1E6O - chains H and L; structure by X-ray diffraction, 1.80 A resolution.

# Chain H
Name: Immunoglobulin heavy chain
From: Mus musculus
Notes: fragment: heavy chain 1-219
Sequence (219 residues; each row starts with the number of its first residue):
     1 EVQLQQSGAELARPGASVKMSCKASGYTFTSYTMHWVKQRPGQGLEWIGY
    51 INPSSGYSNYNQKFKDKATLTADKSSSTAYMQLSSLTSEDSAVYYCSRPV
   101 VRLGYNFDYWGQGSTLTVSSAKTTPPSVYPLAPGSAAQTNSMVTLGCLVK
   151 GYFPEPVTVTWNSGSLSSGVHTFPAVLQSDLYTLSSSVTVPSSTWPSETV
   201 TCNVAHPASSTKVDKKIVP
Disulfides: Cys22-Cys96, Cys147-Cys202

# Chain L
Name: Immunoglobulin light chain
From: Mus musculus
Notes: fragment: light chain 1-210
Sequence (212 residues; numbered 1 to 212; the number before each row is that of its first residue):
     1 EIVLTQSPAITAASLGQKVTITCSASSSVSYMHWYQQKSGTSPKPWIYEI
    51 SKLASGVPARFSGSGSGTSYSLTISSMEAEDAAIYYCQQWNYPFTFGSGT
   101 KLEIKRADAAPTVSIFPPSSEQLTSGGASVVCFLNNFYPKDINVKWKIDG
   151 SERQNGVLNSWTDQDSKDSTYSMSSTLTLTKDEYERHNSYTCEATHKTST
   201 SPIVKSFNRNEC
Not modelled in the structure: 211-212
Disulfides: Cys23-Cys87, Cys132-Cys192

# Interface between chain H and chain L
Pairs across the interface - 79 pairs, chain H then chain L:
  Gln39(H) with Gln37(L), hydrogen bond; Tyr86(L)
  Gln43(H) with Tyr86(L)
  Leu45(H) with Tyr86(L), hydrophobic; Phe96(L)
  Trp47(H) with Tyr92(L), hydrophobic; Pro93(L); Phe94(L)
  Asn59(H) with Tyr92(L)
  Tyr60(H) with Tyr92(L), hydrogen bond (backbone-side chain)
  Asn61(H) with Tyr92(L); Pro93(L)
  Gln62(H) with Tyr92(L), hydrogen bond (backbone-side chain)
  Tyr95(H) with Gln37(L), hydrogen bond; Ser42(L); Pro43(L)
  Arg102(H) with Glu49(L)
  Leu103(H) with Tyr31(L), hydrophobic; Glu49(L), hydrogen bond (backbone-side chain); Lys52(L); Trp90(L)
  Gly104(H) with Glu49(L), hydrogen bond (backbone-side chain); Trp90(L)
  Tyr105(H) with His33(L), hydrogen bond (backbone-side chain); Phe94(L), hydrophobic
  Asn106(H) with His33(L); Tyr48(L); Glu49(L), hydrogen bond
  Phe107(H) with Tyr35(L); Pro45(L); Gln88(L); Phe94(L), hydrophobic
  Asp108(H) with Pro45(L); Tyr48(L)
  Trp110(H) with Tyr35(L), hydrophobic; Pro43(L), hydrophobic; Pro45(L)
  Gly111(H) with Ser42(L), hydrogen bond (backbone-side chain)
  Gln112(H) with Ser42(L), hydrogen bond (backbone-side chain)
  Gly113(H) with Ser42(L)
  Val128(H) with Glu121(L)
  Tyr129(H) with Ser119(L); Gln122(L); Ser125(L)
  Pro130(H) with Ser119(L); Glu121(L)
  Leu131(H) with Phe116(L); Val131(L), hydrophobic; Phe133(L), hydrophobic
  Ala132(H) with Phe116(L)
  Pro133(H) with Phe116(L)
  Thr144(H) with Ser114(L); Phe116(L)
  Leu148(H) with Ser129(L)
  Lys150(H) with Gln122(L); Ser129(L); Thr178(L)
  His171(H) with Asn135(L); Asn136(L); Ser172(L), hydrogen bond
  Thr172(H) with Thr162(L)
  Phe173(H) with Phe133(L), hydrophobic; Asn135(L); Ser160(L); Thr162(L); Ser172(L); Met173(L); Ser174(L)
  Pro174(H) with Ser160(L), hydrogen bond (backbone-side chain); Trp161(L)
  Val176(H) with Leu158(L), hydrophobic; Asn159(L); Ser160(L)
  Gln178(H) with Leu158(L)
  Ser185(H) with Phe133(L); Ser174(L), hydrogen bond
  Ser187(H) with Phe133(L); Asn135(L), hydrogen bond
  Lys215(H) with Glu121(L), salt bridge
Also at the interface, not in a pair above, chain H (47 interface residues in all): Val37, Gly44, Glu46, Asn140, Leu145, Gly146, Thr183, Ser186, Thr189
Also at the interface, not in a pair above, chain L (42 interface residues in all): Thr41, Thr112, Pro117, Asp165, Thr176

# Summary
The interface between chain H and chain L involves 47 residues on one side and 42 on the other; the contacts
include 14 hydrogen bonds and 1 salt bridge. Polar contacts include Lys215(H)-Glu121(L), Gln39(H)-Gln37(L) and
Tyr60(H)-Tyr92(L).
Here chain H is Immunoglobulin heavy chain and chain L is Immunoglobulin light chain, both from Mus musculus.
Entry 1E6O (Crystal structure of Fab13B5 against HIV-1 capsid protein p24) was determined by X-ray
diffraction, deposited together with 1E6J.
